Entry 6DSR (X-ray diffraction, 2.60 A resolution); this record covers chains A and B.

== Chain A (and B) ==
Name: Orotidine 5'-monophosphate decarboxylase
From: Plasmodium falciparum
Notes: EC 4.1.1.23; chain B of this document is another copy of the same molecule, construct and numbering; everything in this record applies to it too
UniProt: Q8T6J6 (Q8T6J6_PLAFA); residue numbers follow UniProt; this construct covers 1-323
Sequence (323 residues; row label = number of the first residue in the row):
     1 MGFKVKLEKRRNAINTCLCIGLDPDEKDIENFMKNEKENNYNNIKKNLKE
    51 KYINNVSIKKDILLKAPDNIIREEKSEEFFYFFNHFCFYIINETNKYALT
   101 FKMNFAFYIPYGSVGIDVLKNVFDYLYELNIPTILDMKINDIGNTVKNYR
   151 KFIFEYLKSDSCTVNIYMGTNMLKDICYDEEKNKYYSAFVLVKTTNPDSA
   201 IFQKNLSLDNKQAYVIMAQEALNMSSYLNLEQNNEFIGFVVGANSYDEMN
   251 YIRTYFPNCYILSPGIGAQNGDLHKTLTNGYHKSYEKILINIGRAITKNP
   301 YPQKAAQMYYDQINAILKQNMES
Not modelled in the structure: 68-73, 321-323 (chain B: 69-74, 318-323)
Small-molecule neighbours:
  - uridine-5'-monophosphate (U5P), molecule 1: D23, K102, N104, F107, D136, K138, L191, T194, T195, V240, P264, I266, A268, Q269, N291, I292, G293, R294
  - uridine-5'-monophosphate (U5P), molecule 2: D141, I142, T145, M168

== How chain A and chain B interact ==
Residue-residue contacts (101; chain A residue first):
  E26(A) - K151(B)  salt bridge
  N104(A) - D141(B)  hydrogen bond
  N104(A) - T145(B)
  F105(A) - F105(B)  hydrophobic
  F105(A) - I109(B)  hydrophobic
  F105(A) - M137(B)  hydrophobic
  F105(A) - Y149(B)
  A106(A) - T145(B)
  A106(A) - N148(B)
  A106(A) - Y149(B)
  F107(A) - T145(B)
  F107(A) - N148(B)
  I109(A) - F105(B)  hydrophobic
  I109(A) - F152(B)
  P110(A) - N148(B)
  P110(A) - F152(B)  hydrophobic
  Y111(A) - K151(B)
  Y111(A) - Y156(B)
  G112(A) - I116(B)
  G112(A) - Y156(B)
  S113(A) - S113(B)
  S113(A) - I116(B)
  S113(A) - D117(B)  hydrogen bond
  I116(A) - G112(B)
  I116(A) - S113(B)
  D117(A) - S113(B)  hydrogen bond
  K138(A) - N140(B)  hydrogen bond (backbone-side chain)
  K138(A) - D141(B)  salt bridge
  K138(A) - M168(B)
  N140(A) - K138(B)  hydrogen bond (side chain-backbone)
  N140(A) - N140(B)
  N140(A) - N165(B)  hydrogen bond
  N140(A) - L191(B)
  D141(A) - N104(B)  hydrogen bond
  D141(A) - K138(B)  salt bridge
  D141(A) - N196(B)
  I142(A) - T195(B)
  I142(A) - N196(B)
  I142(A) - Q269(B)
  N144(A) - R294(B)
  T145(A) - N104(B)
  T145(A) - A106(B)
  T145(A) - F107(B)
  N148(A) - A106(B)
  N148(A) - F107(B)
  N148(A) - P110(B)
  Y149(A) - A106(B)
  K151(A) - P110(B)
  K151(A) - Y111(B)
  F152(A) - I109(B)
  F152(A) - P110(B)  hydrophobic
  Y156(A) - Y111(B)
  Y156(A) - G112(B)
  N165(A) - N140(B)  hydrogen bond
  N165(A) - N165(B)
  I166(A) - F202(B)
  Y167(A) - Y167(B)  hydrophobic
  Y167(A) - F202(B)
  Y167(A) - Q203(B)
  Y167(A) - M217(B)  hydrogen bond
  M168(A) - K138(B)
  M168(A) - L191(B)  hydrophobic
  M168(A) - T194(B)
  M168(A) - N196(B)  hydrogen bond (backbone-side chain)
  M168(A) - S199(B)
  M168(A) - Q203(B)
  G169(A) - D198(B)
  T170(A) - D198(B)  hydrogen bond (backbone-side chain)
  N171(A) - D198(B)  hydrogen bond (backbone-side chain)
  L191(A) - N140(B)
  L191(A) - M168(B)  hydrophobic
  T194(A) - M168(B)
  T195(A) - I142(B)
  N196(A) - D141(B)
  N196(A) - M168(B)  hydrogen bond (side chain-backbone)
  D198(A) - G169(B)
  D198(A) - T170(B)  hydrogen bond (side chain-backbone)
  D198(A) - N171(B)  hydrogen bond (side chain-backbone)
  S199(A) - M168(B)
  F202(A) - I166(B)
  F202(A) - Y167(B)
  F202(A) - T170(B)
  F202(A) - M217(B)  hydrophobic
  Q203(A) - Y167(B)
  Q203(A) - M168(B)
  N205(A) - S207(B)
  N205(A) - L208(B)
  L206(A) - S207(B)
  L206(A) - A213(B)  hydrophobic
  L206(A) - I216(B)  hydrophobic
  S207(A) - N205(B)
  S207(A) - L206(B)
  S207(A) - S207(B)  hydrogen bond (backbone-backbone)
  L208(A) - N205(B)
  L208(A) - L206(B)  hydrophobic
  A213(A) - Y167(B)
  A213(A) - L206(B)  hydrophobic
  M217(A) - Y167(B)
  M217(A) - F202(B)  hydrophobic
  Q269(A) - I142(B)
  R294(A) - N144(B)
Also at the interface, not in a pair above, chain A (50 interface residues in all): M137, Y214, I216, E220
Also at the interface, not in a pair above, chain B (51 interface residues in all): E26, V192, Y214, E220

== In short ==
50 residues of chain A and 51 residues of chain B are in contact; the contacts include 16 hydrogen bonds and 3
salt bridges. Among the polar pairs are E26(A)-K151(B), K138(A)-D141(B) and N104(A)-D141(B). Bound to chain A:
uridine-5'-monophosphate.
Both chains are Orotidine 5'-monophosphate decarboxylase (Plasmodium falciparum). Entry 6DSR (Re-refinement of
P. falciparum orotidine 5'-monophosphate decarboxylase) was determined by X-ray diffraction, deposited
together with 6DSS.
